6CAP - chains A and M of the 23 polymer chains in the assembly; structure by X-ray diffraction, 3.40 A resolution.

[Chain A]
Molecule: 16S Ribosomal RNA rRNA
Source organism: Thermus thermophilus (strain HB8 / ATCC 27634 / DSM 579)
Sequence (1522 nucleotides; each row starts with the number of its first residue; note: 42 numbers in that range are skipped by the numbering (no residue carries them; nothing is unmodelled there); a row labelled like 190A-190L holds insertion residues (190A, then the next letters in order); numbering starts at 0):
     0 UUUGUUGGAGAGUCUGAUCCUGGCUCAGGGUGAACGCUGGCGGCGUGCCU
    50 AAGACAUGCAAGUCGUGCGGG
    73 CCGCGGGGUUUU
    88 ACUCCG
    95 UGGUC
   101 AGCGGCGGACGGGUGAGUAACGCGUGGGU
  129A G
   130 ACCUACCCGGAAGAGGGGGACAACCCGGGGAAACUCGGGCUAAUCCCCCA
   180 UGUGGACCCGC
190A-190L CCCUUGGGGUGU
   191 GUCCAAAGGGCUUU
   216 GCCCGCUUCCGGAUGGGCCCGCGUCCCAUCAGCUAGUUGGUGGGGUAAUG
   266 GCCCACCAAGGCGACGACGGGUAGCCGGUCUGAGAGGAUGGCCGGCCACA
   316 GGGGCACUGAGACACGGGCCCCACUCCUACGGGAGGCAGCAGUUAGGAAU
   366 CUUCCGCAAUGGGCGCAAGCCUGACGGAGCGACGCCGCUUGGAGGAAGAA
   416 GCCCUUCGGGGUGUAAACUCCUGAA
   442 CCCGGGACGAAACCCCCGACGA
   474 GGGGACUGACGGUACCGGG
   494 GUAAUAGCGCCGGCCAACUCCGUGCCAGCAGCCXCGGUAAUACGGAGGGC
   544 GCGAGCGUUACCCGGAUUCACUGGGCGUAAAGGGCGUGUAGGCGGCCUGG
   594 GGCGUCCCAUGUGAAAGACCACGGCUCAACCGUGGGGGAGCGUGGGAUAC
   644 GCUCAGGCUAGACGGUGGGAGAGGGUGGUGGAAUUCCCGGAGUAGCGGUG
   694 AAAUGCGCAGAUACCGGGAGGAACGCCGAUGGCGAAGGCAGCCACCUGGU
   744 CCACCCGUGACGCUGAGGCGCGAAAGCGUGGGGAGCAAACCGGAUUAGAU
   794 ACCCGGGUAGUCCACGCCCUAAACGAUGCGCGCUAGGUCUCUGGGUCU
   848 CCUGGGGGCCGAAGCUAACGCGUUAAGCGCGCCGCCUGGGGAGUACGGCC
   898 GCAAGGCUGAAACUCAAAGGAAUUGACGGGGGCCCGCACAAGCGGUGGAG
   948 CAUGUGGUUUAAUUCGAAGXAACGCGAAGAACCUUACCAGGCCUUGACAU
   998 GCUAGG
 1003A G
  1004 AACCCGGGUGAAAGCCUGGGGUGCCCC
1030A-1030D GCGA
  1031 GGGGAGCCCUAGCACAGGUGCUGCAUGGCCGUCGUCAGCUCGUGCCGUGA
  1081 GGUGUUGGGUUAAGUCCCGCAACGAGCGCAACCCCCGCCGUUAGUUGCCA
  1131 GCGGUUCGGCCGGGCACUCUAACGGGACUGCCCGCGAAA
  1171 GCGGGAGGAAGGAGGGGACGACGUCUGGUCAGCAUGGCCCUUACGGCCUG
  1221 GGCGACACACGUGCUACAAUGCCCACUACAAAGCGAUGCCACCCGGCAAC
  1271 GGGGAGCUAAUCGCAAAAAGGUGGGCCCAGUUCGGAUUGGGGUCUGCAAC
  1321 CCGACCCCAUGAAGCCGGAAUCGCUAGUAAUCGCGGAUCAG
 1361A C
  1362 CAUGCCGCGGUGAAUACGUUCCCGGGCCUUGUACACACXGCCXGUXACGC
  1412 CAUGGGAGCGGGCUCUACCCGAAGUCGCCGGG
  1446 AGCCUACGGG
  1459 CAGGCGCCGAGGGUAGGGCCCGUGACUGGGGCGAAGUCGUAACAAGGUAG
  1509 CUGUACCGGAAGGUGCGGCUGGAUCACCUCCUUUCU
Not modelled in the structure: 0-4, 1534-1538
Modified positions: PSU (pseudouridine-5'-monophosphate) at position 516, G7M (N7-methyl-guanosine-5'-monophosphate) at position 527, M2G (N2-dimethylguanosine-5'-monophosphate) at position 966, 5MC (5-methylcytidine-5'-monophosphate) at position 967, 2MG (2N-methylguanosine-5'-monophosphate) at position 1207, 5MC (5-methylcytidine-5'-monophosphate) at position 1400, 4OC (4n,o2'-methylcytidine-5'-monophosphate) at position 1402, 5MC (5-methylcytidine-5'-monophosphate) at position 1404, 5MC (5-methylcytidine-5'-monophosphate) at position 1407, UR3 (3-methyluridine-5'-monophoshate) at position 1498, MA6 (6N-dimethyladenosine-5'-monophoshate) at position 1518, MA6 (6N-dimethyladenosine-5'-monophoshate) at position 1519, PSU (pseudouridine-5'-monophosphate) at position 1540, PSU (pseudouridine-5'-monophosphate) at position 1541
Construct notes: conflict C13 (U131313 in 55771382)
Bound ions: Mg2+ site 1 near U14 (its only coordinating residue here); Mg2+ site 2 near G21 (its only coordinating residue here); Mg2+ site 3 near G22 (its only coordinating residue here); Mg2+ site 4 near G38 (its only coordinating residue here); Mg2+ site 5 near G46 (its only coordinating residue here); Mg2+ site 6: C48, G115; Mg2+ site 7: A59, U387; Mg2+ site 8: G61, U62; Mg2+ site 9 near G107 (its only coordinating residue here); Mg2+ site 10: A109, G331; Mg2+ site 11 near G111 (its only coordinating residue here); Mg2+ site 12 near G117 (its only coordinating residue here); 85 more Mg2+ sites not listed
Small-molecule neighbours: Sisomicin (SIS; (1S,2S,3R,4S,6R)-4,6-diamino-3-{[(2S,3R)-3-amino-6-(aminomethyl)-3,4-dihydro-2H-pyran-2-yl]oxy}-2-hydroxycyclohexyl 3-deoxy-4-C-methyl-3-(methylamino)-beta-L-arabinopyranoside): 5MC_1404, G1405, U1406, 5MC_1407, A1408, C1409, G1491, A1493, G1494, U1495

[Chain M]
Protein: 30S ribosomal protein S13
Source organism: Thermus thermophilus (strain HB8 / ATCC 27634 / DSM 579)
Reference sequence: P80377 (RS13_THET8); residue numbers follow UniProt; this construct covers 2-119
Amino-acid sequence (118 residues; each row starts with the number of its first residue):
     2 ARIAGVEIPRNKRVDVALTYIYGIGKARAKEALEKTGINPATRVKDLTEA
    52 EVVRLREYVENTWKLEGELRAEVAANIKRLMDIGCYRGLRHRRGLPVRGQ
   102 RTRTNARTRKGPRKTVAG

[Interface between chain A and chain M]
Pairs across the interface (88; chain A residue first):
  A946(A) / Arg-114(M)  salt bridge to the phosphate
  G947(A) / Arg-108(M)  phosphate contact
  G947(A) / Thr-109(M)  hydrogen bond to the phosphate
  G947(A) / Arg-114(M)  salt bridge to the phosphate
  C948(A) / Asn-106(M)  base contact
  C948(A) / Ala-107(M)  phosphate contact
  C948(A) / Arg-108(M)  hydrogen bond to the phosphate
  C948(A) / Thr-109(M)  hydrogen bond to the phosphate
  A949(A) / Gln-101(M)  phosphate contact
  A949(A) / Asn-106(M)  hydrogen bond to the base
  U950(A) / Arg-102(M)  salt bridge to the phosphate
  U950(A) / Thr-105(M)  hydrogen bond to the base
  U950(A) / Asn-106(M)  hydrogen bond to the base
  G951(A) / Arg-102(M)  salt bridge to the phosphate
  G951(A) / Thr-105(M)  base contact
  U952(A) / Arg-104(M)  salt bridge to the phosphate
  G953(A) / Arg-104(M)  salt bridge to the phosphate
  G954(A) / Arg-104(M)  hydrogen bond to the base
  A1225(A) / Arg-102(M)  phosphate contact
  A1225(A) / Thr-103(M)  hydrogen bond to the phosphate
  A1225(A) / Arg-104(M)  phosphate contact
  C1226(A) / Arg-91(M)  salt bridge to the phosphate
  C1226(A) / Leu-96(M)  phosphate contact
  C1226(A) / Thr-103(M)  hydrogen bond to the phosphate
  C1226(A) / Arg-104(M)  base contact
  C1226(A) / Lys-111(M)  hydrogen bond to the sugar
  A1227(A) / Lys-111(M)  salt bridge to the phosphate
  A1227(A) / Lys-115(M)  hydrogen bond to the sugar
  A1227(A) / Val-117(M)  sugar contact
  C1228(A) / Arg-104(M)  hydrogen bond to the base
  C1228(A) / Arg-108(M)  salt bridge to the phosphate
  C1228(A) / Lys-111(M)  salt bridge to the phosphate
  C1228(A) / Arg-114(M)  phosphate contact
  C1228(A) / Lys-115(M)  salt bridge to the phosphate
  C1228(A) / Thr-116(M)  phosphate contact
  C1228(A) / Val-117(M)  hydrogen bond to the sugar
  A1229(A) / Arg-104(M)  base contact
  A1229(A) / Thr-105(M)  base contact
  A1229(A) / Arg-114(M)  salt bridge to the phosphate
  A1229(A) / Thr-116(M)  hydrogen bond to the phosphate
  C1230(A) / Thr-105(M)  base contact
  G1295(A) / Arg-14(M)  hydrogen bond to the sugar
  C1296(A) / Arg-14(M)  sugar contact
  C1297(A) / Arg-44(M)  salt bridge to the phosphate
  U1301(A) / Tyr-21(M)  hydrogen bond to the phosphate
  U1302(A) / Lys-13(M)  phosphate contact
  U1302(A) / Arg-14(M)  hydrogen bond to the base
  U1302(A) / Val-17(M)  phosphate contact
  U1302(A) / Tyr-21(M)  phosphate contact
  A1306(A) / Thr-109(M)  hydrogen bond to the sugar
  U1307(A) / Gln-101(M)  hydrogen bond to the phosphate
  U1307(A) / Thr-109(M)  sugar contact
  U1307(A) / Arg-110(M)  sugar contact
  U1308(A) / His-92(M)  hydrogen bond to the phosphate
  U1308(A) / Pro-97(M)  phosphate contact
  U1308(A) / Val-98(M)  hydrogen bond to the phosphate
  U1308(A) / Arg-99(M)  phosphate contact
  U1308(A) / Gln-101(M)  hydrogen bond to the phosphate
  U1308(A) / Arg-110(M)  salt bridge to the phosphate
  G1309(A) / Asn-77(M)  sugar contact
  G1309(A) / Ile-78(M)  sugar contact
  G1309(A) / Arg-88(M)  salt bridge to the phosphate
  G1309(A) / His-92(M)  salt bridge to the phosphate
  G1309(A) / Val-98(M)  phosphate contact
  G1309(A) / Arg-99(M)  salt bridge to the phosphate
  G1310(A) / Asn-77(M)  phosphate contact
  G1310(A) / Arg-80(M)  salt bridge to the phosphate
  G1310(A) / Arg-88(M)  salt bridge to the phosphate
  C1320(A) / Tyr-87(M)  sugar contact
  C1321(A) / Tyr-87(M)  sugar contact
  G1323(A) / Arg-99(M)  phosphate contact
  G1323(A) / Gly-100(M)  phosphate contact
  C1328(A) / Ala-28(M)  phosphate contact
  C1328(A) / Arg-29(M)  hydrogen bond to the sugar
  A1329(A) / Tyr-23(M)  phosphate contact
  A1329(A) / Gly-24(M)  sugar contact
  A1329(A) / Ile-25(M)  phosphate contact
  A1329(A) / Gly-26(M)  hydrogen bond to the phosphate
  A1329(A) / Lys-27(M)  phosphate contact
  A1329(A) / Ala-28(M)  hydrogen bond to the phosphate
  A1329(A) / Arg-29(M)  hydrogen bond to the phosphate
  A1329(A) / Leu-70(M)  sugar contact
  U1330(A) / Thr-20(M)  phosphate contact
  U1330(A) / Ile-22(M)  phosphate contact
  U1330(A) / Tyr-23(M)  phosphate contact
  U1330(A) / Ile-25(M)  phosphate contact
  U1330(A) / Gly-26(M)  phosphate contact
  A1332(A) / Thr-109(M)  base contact
Also at the interface, not in a pair above, chain A (35 interface residues in all): G1224, C1322, G1331
Also at the interface, not in a pair above, chain M (45 interface residues in all): Val-74, Leu-81, Gly-112

[Summary]
35 residues of chain A and 45 residues of chain M are in contact, with 26 hydrogen bonds and 19 salt bridges.
Among the polar pairs are A949(A)/Asn-106(M), U950(A)/Thr-105(M) and U950(A)/Asn-106(M). Ligands of chain A:
Sisomicin.
Chain A is 16S Ribosomal RNA rRNA and chain M is 30S ribosomal protein S13, both from Thermus thermophilus
(strain HB8 / ATCC 27634 / DSM 579); the structure, Crystal Structure of 30S ribosomal subunit from Thermus
thermophilus in complex with Sisomicin, was determined by X-ray diffraction.
